PDB entry 3GZ6 | X-ray diffraction, 2.90 A resolution | chains A and B of the 4 polymer chains in the assembly

== Chain A (and B) ==
Molecule: MutT/nudix family protein
Organism: Shewanella oneidensis
Notes: chain B of this document is another copy of the same molecule, construct and numbering; everything in this record applies to it too
Reference sequence: Q8EFJ3 (Q8EFJ3_SHEON); residue numbers follow UniProt; this construct covers 1-237
Chain sequence (240 residues; each row starts with the number of its first residue; numbers below 1 keep their minus sign (Gly-2 is residue -2)):
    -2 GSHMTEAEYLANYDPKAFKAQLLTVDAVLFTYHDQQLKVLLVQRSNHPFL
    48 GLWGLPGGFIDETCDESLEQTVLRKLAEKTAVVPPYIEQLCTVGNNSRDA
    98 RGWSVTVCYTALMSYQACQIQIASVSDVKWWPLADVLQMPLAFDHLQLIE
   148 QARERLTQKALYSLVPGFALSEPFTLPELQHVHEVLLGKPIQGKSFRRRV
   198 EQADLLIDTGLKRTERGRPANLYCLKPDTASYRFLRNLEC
Not modelled in the structure: -2 to 17, 237
Sequence notes: expression tag (-2 to 0)
What the authors report for this chain:
  - binding site for the 27-nt DNA strand: Gln189, Lys191, Ser192, Arg194, Arg195, Arg196, Arg213, Arg215, Arg233
  - specificity-determining residues: Gln189, Lys191, Ser192, Arg195 (by similarity / conservation)

== How chain A and chain B interact ==
Residue-residue contacts (42; chain A residue first):
  Gln18(A) with Gln18(B); Leu19(B)
  Leu19(A) with Gln18(B)
  Ile57(A) with Trp100(B), hydrophobic
  Glu59(A) with Trp100(B)
  Asp62(A) with Trp100(B), hydrogen bond (backbone-side chain)
  Glu63(A) with Asn92(B); Asn93(B), hydrogen bond (backbone-backbone); Trp100(B)
  Ser64(A) with Gly91(B); Asn92(B); Trp100(B)
  Leu65(A) with Thr89(B); Gly91(B), hydrogen bond (backbone-backbone); Trp100(B)
  Gln86(A) with Cys88(B); Thr89(B)
  Cys88(A) with Gln86(B)
  Thr89(A) with Leu65(B); Gln86(B); Thr89(B), hydrogen bond; Val104(B)
  Gly91(A) with Ser64(B); Leu65(B), hydrogen bond (backbone-backbone)
  Asn92(A) with Glu63(B); Ser64(B)
  Asn93(A) with Glu63(B), hydrogen bond (backbone-backbone)
  Trp100(A) with Ile57(B), hydrophobic; Glu59(B); Asp62(B), hydrogen bond (side chain-backbone); Glu63(B); Ser64(B); Leu65(B)
  Arg230(A) with Tyr159(B); Asn234(B)
  Leu232(A) with Arg233(B); Asn234(B), hydrogen bond (backbone-backbone)
  Arg233(A) with Leu232(B)
  Asn234(A) with Arg230(B); Phe231(B); Leu232(B), hydrogen bond (backbone-backbone)
  Leu235(A) with Leu232(B)
Interface residues without a listed pair, chain A (27 interface residues in all): Leu20, Val90, Val102, Val104, Gln155, Tyr159, Phe231
Interface residues without a listed pair, chain B (27 interface residues in all): Leu20, Val90, Val102, Gln155, Glu236

== In short ==
The chain A/chain B interface involves 27 residues from each chain, with 9 hydrogen bonds. Polar contacts
include Asp62(A)-Trp100(B), Thr89(A)-Thr89(B) and Glu63(A)-Asn93(B). The paper reports a binding site for the
27-nt DNA strand at Gln189(A), Lys191(A) and Ser192(A) among others; specificity determinants Gln189(A),
Lys191(A) and Ser192(A) among others.
Chain A and chain B are both MutT/nudix family protein (Shewanella oneidensis); the structure, Crystal
structure of Shewanella oneidensis NrtR complexed with a 27mer DNA, was determined by X-ray diffraction (same
publication as 3GZ5 and 3GZ8).
